7PKC - chains A and C of the 4 polymer chains in the assembly; structure by X-ray diffraction, 1.50 A resolution.

# Chain A (and C)
Molecule: Putative NADP-dependent glyceraldehyde-3-phosphate dehydrogenase
Source organism: Streptococcus pyogenes M49 591
Notes: chain C of this document is another copy of the same molecule, construct and numbering; everything in this record applies to it too
UniProt: A0A7G1J7Q1 (A0A7G1J7Q1_STRPY); residues 1-475 here = UniProt positions 1-475
Amino-acid sequence (496 residues; row label = number of the first residue in the row; numbers below 1 keep their minus sign (Ala-20 is residue -20)):
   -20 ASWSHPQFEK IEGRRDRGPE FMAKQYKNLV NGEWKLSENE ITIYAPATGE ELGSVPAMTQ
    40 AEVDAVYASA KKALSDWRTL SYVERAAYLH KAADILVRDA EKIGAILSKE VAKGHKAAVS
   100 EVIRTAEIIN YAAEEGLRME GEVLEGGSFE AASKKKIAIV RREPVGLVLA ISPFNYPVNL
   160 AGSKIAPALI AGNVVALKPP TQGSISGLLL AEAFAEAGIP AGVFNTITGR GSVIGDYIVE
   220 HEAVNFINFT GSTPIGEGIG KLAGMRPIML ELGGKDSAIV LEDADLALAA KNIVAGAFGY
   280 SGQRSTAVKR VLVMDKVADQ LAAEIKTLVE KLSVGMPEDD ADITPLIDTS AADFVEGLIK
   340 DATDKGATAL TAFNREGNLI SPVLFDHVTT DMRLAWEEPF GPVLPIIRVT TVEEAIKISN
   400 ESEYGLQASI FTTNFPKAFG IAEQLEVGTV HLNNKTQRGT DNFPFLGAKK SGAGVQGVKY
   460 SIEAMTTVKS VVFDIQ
Unresolved in the structure: -20 to 1 (chain C: -20 to 0)
Sequence notes: expression tag (-20 to 0); conflict Thr58 (Ala in A0A7G1J7Q1), Ala170 (Ser in A0A7G1J7Q1), Ala266 (Val in A0A7G1J7Q1); engineered mutation Ser284 (Cys in A0A7G1J7Q1)
From the paper describing this entry:
  - catalytic residues: Glu250 (citing earlier work)
  - conformationally variable residues (side-chain flip): Arg437, Gly438 to Thr439
  - specificity-determining residues: Lys177, Thr180, Arg209 (proposed by the authors, not directly observed)

# How chain A and chain C interact
Pairs across the interface (33):
  Tyr110(A) with Leu116(C), hydrophobic; Arg117(C), hydrogen bond (backbone-side chain)
  Glu113(A) with Glu113(C); Arg117(C)
  Glu114(A) with Arg117(C), salt bridge
  Leu116(A) with Tyr110(C), hydrophobic
  Arg117(A) with Tyr110(C), hydrogen bond (side chain-backbone); Glu113(C); Glu114(C), salt bridge
  Glu119(A) with Lys458(C), salt bridge
  Lys134(A) with Glu422(C), salt bridge
  Asn413(A) with Gln475(C)
  Phe414(A) with Phe472(C), hydrophobic
  Pro415(A) with Asp473(C); Ile474(C); Gln475(C), hydrogen bond (backbone-backbone)
  Phe418(A) with Ile136(C), hydrophobic; Phe472(C), hydrophobic; Ile474(C), hydrophobic
  Gly419(A) with Ile474(C); Gln475(C)
  Glu422(A) with Lys134(C), salt bridge; Ile474(C)
  Lys458(A) with Glu119(C), salt bridge
  Phe472(A) with Phe418(C), hydrophobic
  Asp473(A) with Pro415(C)
  Ile474(A) with Pro415(C); Phe418(C); Gly419(C); Glu422(C)
  Gln475(A) with Pro415(C), hydrogen bond (backbone-backbone); Lys416(C); Gly419(C)
Interface residues without a listed pair, chain A (19 interface residues in all): Lys416
Interface residues without a listed pair, chain C (19 interface residues in all): Asn413

# Summary
The chain A/chain C interface involves 19 residues from each chain, with 4 hydrogen bonds and 6 salt bridges.
Polar pairs include Glu114(A)-Arg117(C), Glu119(A)-Lys458(C) and Lys134(A)-Glu422(C). From the paper: the
catalytic residue Glu250(A); specificity determinants Lys177(A), Thr180(A) and Arg209(A).
Chain A and chain C are both Putative NADP-dependent glyceraldehyde-3-phosphate dehydrogenase (Streptococcus
pyogenes M49 591); the structure, Streptococcus pyogenes Apo-GapN C284S variant, was determined by X-ray
diffraction (same publication as 7PKJ).
